4BWJ - chains A and B of the 3 polymer chains in the assembly; structure by X-ray diffraction, 1.55 A resolution.

Chain A:
Protein: DNA polymerase I, thermostable
Source organism: Thermus aquaticus
Notes: EC 2.7.7.7; fragment: klenow fragment, residues 293-832
UniProtKB: P19821 (DPO1_THEAQ); residues 293-832 here = UniProt positions 293-832
Chain sequence (540 residues; row label = number of the first residue in the row):
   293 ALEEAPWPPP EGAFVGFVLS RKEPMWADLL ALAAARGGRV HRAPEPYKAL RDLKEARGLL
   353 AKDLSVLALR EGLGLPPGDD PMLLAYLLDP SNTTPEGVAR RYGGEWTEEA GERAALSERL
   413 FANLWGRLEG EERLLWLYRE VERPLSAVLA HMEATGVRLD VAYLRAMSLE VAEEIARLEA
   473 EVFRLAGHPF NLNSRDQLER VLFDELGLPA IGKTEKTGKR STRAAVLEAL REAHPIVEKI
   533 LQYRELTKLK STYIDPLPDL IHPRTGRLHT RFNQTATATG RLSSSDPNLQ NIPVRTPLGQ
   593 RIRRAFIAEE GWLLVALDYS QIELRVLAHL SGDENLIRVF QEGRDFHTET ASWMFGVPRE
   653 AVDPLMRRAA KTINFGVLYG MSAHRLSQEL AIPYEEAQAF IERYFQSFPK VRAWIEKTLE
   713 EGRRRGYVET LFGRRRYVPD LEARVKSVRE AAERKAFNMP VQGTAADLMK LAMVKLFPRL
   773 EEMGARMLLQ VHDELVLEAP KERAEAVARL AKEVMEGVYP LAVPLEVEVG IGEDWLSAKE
Unresolved in the structure: 293
Sequence notes: engineered mutation Met459 (Leu in P19821), Arg515 (Ser in P19821), Phe638 (Ile in P19821), Lys747 (Met in P19821)
Bound ions: Mg2+ site 1: Asp610, Tyr611, Asp785 (together with 2',3'-dideoxycytidine 5'-triphosphate); Mg2+ site 2: Asp610, Asp785, Glu786 (together with 2',3'-dideoxycytidine 5'-triphosphate); Mg2+ site 3 near Glu825 (its only coordinating residue here)
Small-molecule neighbours: 2',3'-dideoxycytidine 5'-triphosphate (DCT): Arg573, Asp610, Tyr611, Ser612, Gln613, Ile614, Glu615, His639, Arg659, Lys663, Thr664, Phe667, Asp785
From the paper describing this entry:
  - mutagenesis - M747K: increased catalytic activity on RNA

Chain B:
Molecule: 12-nt DNA strand
Sequence (12 nucleotides; row label = number of the first residue in the row):
   101 GACCACGGCG CC
Modified positions: DOC (2',3'-dideoxycytidine-5'-monophosphate) at position 112
Bound ions: Mg2+ site 1 near DA102 (its only coordinating residue here); Mg2+ site 2: DC103, DC104

Interface between chain A and chain B:
Residue-residue contacts - 38 pairs, chain A then chain B:
  Arg487(A) - DG107(B)  hydrogen bond to the phosphate
  Arg487(A) - DG108(B)  salt bridge to the phosphate
  Thr506(A) - DG107(B)  hydrogen bond to the phosphate
  Thr506(A) - DG108(B)  phosphate contact
  Glu507(A) - DG107(B)  phosphate contact
  Lys508(A) - DC106(B)  salt bridge to the phosphate
  Lys508(A) - DG107(B)  hydrogen bond to the phosphate
  Thr509(A) - DC106(B)  phosphate contact
  Thr509(A) - DG107(B)  hydrogen bond to the phosphate
  Ser513(A) - DG108(B)  hydrogen bond to the phosphate
  Thr514(A) - DG108(B)  hydrogen bond to the phosphate
  Arg515(A) - DG108(B)  phosphate contact
  Arg515(A) - DC109(B)  phosphate contact
  Ala516(A) - DC109(B)  hydrogen bond to the phosphate
  Arg536(A) - DG108(B)  hydrogen bond to the phosphate
  Arg536(A) - DC109(B)  salt bridge to the phosphate
  Lys540(A) - DG108(B)  base contact
  Lys540(A) - DC109(B)  hydrogen bond to the base
  Lys540(A) - DG110(B)  sugar contact
  Tyr545(A) - DG110(B)  sugar contact
  Arg573(A) - DOC_112(B)  hydrogen bond to the base
  Gln582(A) - DC111(B)  sugar contact
  Asn583(A) - DG110(B)  hydrogen bond to the base
  Asn583(A) - DC111(B)  sugar contact
  Ile584(A) - DC111(B)  sugar contact
  Pro585(A) - DG110(B)  phosphate contact
  Pro585(A) - DC111(B)  phosphate contact
  Val586(A) - DC111(B)  hydrogen bond to the phosphate
  Val586(A) - DOC_112(B)  phosphate contact
  Arg587(A) - DG110(B)  salt bridge to the phosphate
  Arg587(A) - DC111(B)  salt bridge to the phosphate
  Arg595(A) - DC111(B)  phosphate contact
  Arg660(A) - DC111(B)  phosphate contact
  Arg660(A) - DOC_112(B)  salt bridge to the phosphate
  Val783(A) - DOC_112(B)  sugar contact
  His784(A) - DOC_112(B)  sugar contact
  Asp785(A) - DOC_112(B)  sugar contact
  Glu786(A) - DOC_112(B)  sugar contact
Also at the interface, not in a pair above, chain A (28 interface residues in all): Gly510, Glu537, Asn580

Summary:
28 residues of chain A face 7 of chain B across their interface; the contacts include 12 hydrogen bonds and 6
salt bridges. Among the polar pairs are Lys540(A)-DC109(B), Arg573(A)-DOC_112(B) and Asn583(A)-DG110(B).
Ligands of chain A: 2',3'-dideoxycytidine 5'-triphosphate. From the paper: M747K of chain A increases
catalytic activity on RNA.
Here chain A is DNA polymerase I, thermostable (Thermus aquaticus) and chain B is a 12-nt DNA strand. Entry
4BWJ (KlenTaq mutant in complex with DNA and ddCTP) was determined by X-ray diffraction (same publication as
4BWM).
